PDB entry 5B4W | X-ray diffraction, 2.60 A resolution | chains A and G

Chain A:
Name: Plexin-B1
From: Homo sapiens
UniProt: O43157 (PLXB1_HUMAN); residue numbers follow UniProt; this construct covers 20-535
Amino-acid sequence (579 residues; numbered -12 to 566; the number before each row is that of its first residue; numbers below 1 keep their minus sign (Met-12 is residue -12)):
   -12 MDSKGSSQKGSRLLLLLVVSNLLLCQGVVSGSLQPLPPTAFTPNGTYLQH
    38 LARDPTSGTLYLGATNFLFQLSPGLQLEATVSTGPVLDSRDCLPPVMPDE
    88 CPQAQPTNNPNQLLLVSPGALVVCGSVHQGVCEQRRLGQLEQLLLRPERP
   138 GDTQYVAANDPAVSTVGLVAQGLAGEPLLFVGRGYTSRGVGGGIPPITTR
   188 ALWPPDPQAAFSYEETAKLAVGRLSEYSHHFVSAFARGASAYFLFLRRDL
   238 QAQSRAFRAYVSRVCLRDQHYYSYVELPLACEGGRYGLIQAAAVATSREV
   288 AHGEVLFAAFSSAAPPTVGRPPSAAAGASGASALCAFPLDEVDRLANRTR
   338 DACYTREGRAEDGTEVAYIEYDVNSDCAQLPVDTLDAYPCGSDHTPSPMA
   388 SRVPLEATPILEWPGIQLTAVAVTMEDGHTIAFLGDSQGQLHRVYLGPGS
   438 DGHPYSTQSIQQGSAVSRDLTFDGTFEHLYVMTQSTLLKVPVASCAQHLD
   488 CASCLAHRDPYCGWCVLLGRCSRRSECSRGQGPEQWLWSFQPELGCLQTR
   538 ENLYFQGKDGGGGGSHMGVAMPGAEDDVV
Unresolved in the structure: -12 to 25, 175-180, 301-316, 482-566
Sequence notes: expression tag (536-566)
Disulfide bonds: Cys79-Cys88, Cys111-Cys119, Cys252-Cys377, Cys268-Cys322, Cys340-Cys364
Covalent attachments: N-acetylglucosamine (NAG) linked to Asn334
Curated features (UniProtKB/Swiss-Prot):
  - glycosylation (N-linked (GlcNAc...) asparagine): Asn31, Asn334

Chain G:
Name: Synthesized cyclic peptide
Amino-acid sequence (18 residues; each row starts with the number of its first residue; numbering starts at 0):
     0 XWRPRVARWTGQIIYCSX
Modified residues: ACE (acetyl group) at position 0; Trp1 (D-tryptophan; DTR); NH2 (amino group) at position 17
Covalent attachments: covalent link ACE_0-Cys15

Chain A / chain G interface:
Pairs across the interface (25; chain A residue first):
  Val292(A) - Gly10(G)
  Phe294(A) - Val5(G)  hydrophobic
  Ala323(A) - Ile12(G)  hydrophobic
  Pro325(A) - Ile12(G)  hydrophobic
  Pro325(A) - Tyr14(G)
  Thr395(A) - Trp1(G)
  Thr395(A) - Pro3(G)
  Pro396(A) - Arg2(G)  hydrogen bond (backbone-side chain)
  Pro396(A) - Pro3(G)
  Ile397(A) - Pro3(G)
  Ile397(A) - Arg4(G)  hydrogen bond (backbone-side chain)
  Glu399(A) - Arg2(G)  salt bridge
  Asp414(A) - Arg7(G)  salt bridge
  Asp414(A) - Trp8(G)
  Gly415(A) - Arg7(G)
  Gly415(A) - Trp8(G)  hydrogen bond (backbone-backbone)
  His416(A) - Arg7(G)  hydrogen bond
  Thr417(A) - Val5(G)
  Leu433(A) - Arg4(G)
  Leu433(A) - Val5(G)  hydrogen bond (backbone-backbone)
  Gly434(A) - Arg4(G)
  Gly434(A) - Val5(G)
  Pro435(A) - Arg4(G)
  Pro435(A) - Val5(G)
  Ser437(A) - Arg4(G)  hydrogen bond (backbone-side chain)
Other interface residues (no listed pair), chain A (20 interface residues in all): Glu286, Leu398, Met412, Gly439
Other interface residues (no listed pair), chain G (12 interface residues in all): Ala6, Ile13

In short:
20 residues of chain A face 12 of chain G across their interface, with 6 hydrogen bonds and 2 salt bridges.
Polar pairs include Glu399(A)-Arg2(G), Asp414(A)-Arg7(G) and Pro396(A)-Arg2(G). N-acetylglucosamine is
covalently linked to Asn334(A).
Chain A is Plexin-B1 (Homo sapiens) and chain G is Synthesized cyclic peptide; the structure, Crystal
structure of Plexin inhibitor complex, was determined by X-ray diffraction.
